Entry 7YXD (X-ray diffraction, 2.30 A resolution); this record covers chains A and C.

[Chain A]
Molecule: Ancestral Glucocorticoid Receptor2
UniProtKB: A0A1X8XLE9 (A0A1X8XLE9_9ZZZZ); residues 530-776 here correspond to UniProt positions 2-248 (UniProt number = residue number - 528)
Sequence (248 residues; row label = number of the first residue in the row):
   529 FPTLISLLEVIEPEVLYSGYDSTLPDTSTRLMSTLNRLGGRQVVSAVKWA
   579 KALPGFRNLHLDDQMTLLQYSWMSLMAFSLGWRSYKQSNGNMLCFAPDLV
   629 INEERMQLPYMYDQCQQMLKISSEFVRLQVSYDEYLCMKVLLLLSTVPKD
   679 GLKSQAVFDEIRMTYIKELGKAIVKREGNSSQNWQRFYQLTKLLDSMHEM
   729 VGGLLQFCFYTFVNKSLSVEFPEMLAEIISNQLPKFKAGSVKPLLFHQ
Not modelled in the structure: 705-711
Construct notes: expression tag (529)
Ligand contacts: dexamethasone (DEX): M560, L563, N564, G567, Q570, W600, M601, M604, A605, L608, R611, F623, Q642, M646, L732, F735, C736, T739, V747, F749
Reported in the primary citation:
  - self-association interface (contacts with another copy of this molecule): Y638, F715, Y738
  - disease-associated variants - D641V: decreased signaling in response to dexamethasone

[Chain C]
Molecule: SHP NR Box 1 Peptide
Organism: Homo sapiens
UniProtKB: Q15466 (NR0B2_HUMAN); numbering as in UniProt (aligned over 17-28)
Sequence (12 residues; numbered 17 to 28; the number before each row is that of its first residue):
    17 RPAILYALLSSS
Not modelled in the structure: 28

[Chain A / chain C interface]
Pairs across the interface - 21 pairs, chain A then chain C:
  V575(A) with L21(C), hydrophobic
  K579(A) with L24(C), hydrogen bond (side chain-backbone); L25(C), hydrogen bond (side chain-backbone); S27(C)
  L589(A) with Y22(C), hydrophobic; L25(C); S26(C)
  Q592(A) with L25(C)
  M593(A) with P18(C); L21(C); Y22(C), hydrogen bond (side chain-backbone); L25(C), hydrophobic
  L596(A) with L25(C), hydrophobic
  Q597(A) with P18(C)
  E751(A) with I20(C)
  M752(A) with I20(C)
  E755(A) with P18(C); A19(C); I20(C), hydrogen bond (side chain-backbone)
  N759(A) with R17(C); P18(C)
Also at the interface, not in a pair above, chain A (15 interface residues in all): F584, R585, D590, I756

[Summary]
15 residues of chain A face 10 of chain C across their interface, with 4 hydrogen bonds. Polar contacts
include K579(A)-L24(C), K579(A)-L25(C) and M593(A)-Y22(C). Bound to chain A: dexamethasone. The paper reports
that D641V of chain A reduces signaling in response to dexamethasone; a self-association interface involving
Y638(A), F715(A) and Y738(A).
Chain A is Ancestral Glucocorticoid Receptor2 and chain C is SHP NR Box 1 Peptide (Homo sapiens); the
structure, Crystal structure of WT AncGR2-LBD bound to dexamethasone and SHP coregulator fragment, was
determined by X-ray diffraction, deposited together with 7YXC, 7YXN, 7YXO, 7YXP and 7YXR.
